Entry 5YMW (X-ray diffraction, 2.00 A resolution); this record covers chains A and B of the 3 polymer chains in the assembly.

# Chain A
Molecule: Class I histocompatibility antigen, F10 alpha chain
From: Gallus gallus
UniProt: P15979 (HA1F_CHICK); residues 1-270 here correspond to UniProt positions 23-292 (UniProt number = residue number + 22)
Chain sequence (271 residues; row label = number of the first residue in the row; numbering starts at 0):
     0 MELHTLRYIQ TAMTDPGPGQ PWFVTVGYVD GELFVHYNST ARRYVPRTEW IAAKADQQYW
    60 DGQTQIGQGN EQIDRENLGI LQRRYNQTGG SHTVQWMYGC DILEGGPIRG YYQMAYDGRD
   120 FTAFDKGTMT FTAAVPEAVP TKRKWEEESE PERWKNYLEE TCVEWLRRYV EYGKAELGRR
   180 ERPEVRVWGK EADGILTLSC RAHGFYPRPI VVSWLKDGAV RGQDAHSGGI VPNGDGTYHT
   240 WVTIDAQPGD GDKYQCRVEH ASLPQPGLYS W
Disulfide bonds: Cys-99/Cys-161, Cys-199/Cys-255
Sequence notes: initiating methionine (0)
UniProt features mapped onto this chain:
  - glycosylation (N-linked (GlcNAc...) asparagine): Asn-37, Asn-85

# Chain B
Molecule: Beta-2-microglobulin
From: Gallus gallus
UniProt: P21611 (B2MG_CHICK); residues 1-98 here correspond to UniProt positions 22-119 (UniProt number = residue number + 21)
Chain sequence (98 residues; row label = number of the first residue in the row):
     1 DLTPKVQVYS RFPASAGTKN VLNCFAAGFH PPKISITLMK DGVPMEGAQY SDMSFNDDWT
    61 FQRLVHADFT PSSGSTYACK VEHETLKEPQ VYKWDPEF
Disulfide bonds: Cys-24/Cys-79

# Chain A / chain B interface
Contacting residue pairs - 64 pairs, chain A then chain B:
  Arg-6(A) with Asp-57(B), salt bridge
  Ile-8(A) with Ser-54(B); Phe-55(B), hydrophobic
  Gln-9(A) with Phe-55(B)
  Thr-10(A) with Phe-55(B); Phe-61(B)
  Met-12(A) with Pro-32(B), hydrophobic
  Asp-14(A) with Lys-33(B), salt bridge
  Pro-15(A) with Lys-33(B)
  Gly-16(A) with Lys-33(B)
  Gln-19(A) with Arg-63(B), hydrogen bond
  Val-23(A) with Met-53(B)
  Tyr-27(A) with Ser-54(B), hydrogen bond
  His-35(A) with Asp-52(B), salt bridge
  Arg-46(A) with Asp-52(B), salt bridge
  Ser-90(A) with Pro-31(B)
  Thr-92(A) with His-30(B); Pro-32(B)
  Gln-94(A) with Phe-55(B); Trp-59(B), hydrogen bond (side chain-backbone); Phe-61(B)
  Trp-95(A) with Phe-55(B)
  Met-96(A) with Asp-57(B); Trp-59(B), hydrophobic
  Gln-112(A) with Trp-59(B)
  Met-113(A) with Trp-59(B)
  Ala-114(A) with Trp-59(B), hydrophobic
  Asp-116(A) with His-30(B), hydrogen bond (backbone-side chain)
  Gly-117(A) with His-30(B), hydrogen bond (backbone-side chain)
  Asp-119(A) with Trp-59(B), hydrogen bond
  Glu-183(A) with Pro-13(B)
  Arg-185(A) with Pro-13(B); Ala-14(B), hydrogen bond (side chain-backbone); Pro-96(B); Glu-97(B), hydrogen bond (side chain-backbone)
  Trp-187(A) with Asp-95(B); Glu-97(B); Phe-98(B)
  Lys-189(A) with Asp-95(B), salt bridge
  Ser-198(A) with Glu-97(B)
  Arg-200(A) with Tyr-9(B); Glu-97(B), salt bridge
  His-202(A) with Ser-10(B), hydrogen bond (side chain-backbone); Arg-11(B), hydrogen bond (side chain-backbone); Phe-12(B); Pro-13(B)
  Gly-203(A) with Arg-11(B)
  Gly-227(A) with Gln-7(B), hydrogen bond (backbone-side chain)
  Val-230(A) with Gln-7(B); Tyr-9(B); Phe-25(B), hydrophobic
  Pro-231(A) with Tyr-9(B), hydrogen bond (backbone-side chain); Phe-25(B); Leu-64(B)
  Asn-232(A) with Tyr-9(B); Arg-11(B); Asn-23(B), hydrogen bond; Leu-64(B)
  Gly-233(A) with Leu-64(B); His-66(B)
  Asp-234(A) with Arg-11(B), salt bridge
  Thr-236(A) with Arg-11(B), hydrogen bond
  His-238(A) with Tyr-9(B)
  Trp-240(A) with Gln-7(B), hydrogen bond
Interface residues without a listed pair, chain A (42 interface residues in all): Val-25
Interface residues without a listed pair, chain B (30 interface residues in all): Val-8, Ser-15, Glu-84
The authors on this interface:
  - specific contacts: Asp-14(A)/Lys-33(B) (salt bridge)

# Overview
Chain A and chain B form an interface of 42 and 30 residues respectively; the contacts include 15 hydrogen
bonds and 7 salt bridges. Polar pairs include Arg-6(A)/Asp-57(B), Asp-14(A)/Lys-33(B) and His-35(A)/Asp-52(B).
The authors report a salt bridge between Asp-14(A) and Lys-33(B).
Here chain A is Class I histocompatibility antigen, F10 alpha chain and chain B is Beta-2-microglobulin, both
from Gallus gallus. Entry 5YMW (Crystal structure of 8-mer peptide from Rous sarcoma virus in complex with
BF2*1201) was determined by X-ray diffraction together with 5YMV from the same study.
